6JR0 - chains B and I of the 10 polymer chains in the assembly; structure by X-ray diffraction, 2.50 A resolution.

== Chain B ==
Molecule: Histone H4
From: Homo sapiens
UniProtKB: P62805 (H4_HUMAN); residues 0-102 here correspond to UniProt positions 1-103 (UniProt number = residue number + 1)
Chain sequence (106 residues; numbered -3 to 102; the number before each row is that of its first residue; numbers below 1 keep their minus sign (Gly-3 is residue -3)):
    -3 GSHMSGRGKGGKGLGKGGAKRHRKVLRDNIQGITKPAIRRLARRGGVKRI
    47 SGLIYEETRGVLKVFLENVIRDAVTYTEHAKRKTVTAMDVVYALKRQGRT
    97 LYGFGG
Disordered / not traced: -3 to 23, 102
Construct notes: expression tag (-3 to -1)

== Chain I ==
Molecule: 146-nt DNA strand
From: Homo sapiens
Sequence (146 nucleotides; numbered 1 to 146; the number before each row is that of its first residue):
     1 ATCAATATCCACCTGCAGATTCTACCAAAAGTGTATTTGGAAACTGCTCC
    51 ATCAAAAGGCATGTTCAGCTGAATTCAGCTGAACATGCCTTTTGATGGAG
   101 CAGTTTCCAAATACACTTTTGGTAGAATCTGCAGGTGGATATTGAT
Ion coordination: Mn2+ site 1 near DG100 (its only coordinating residue here); Mn2+ site 2 near DG121 (its only coordinating residue here); Mn2+ site 3 near DG134 (its only coordinating residue here)

== Chain B / chain I interface ==
Pairs across the interface - 7 pairs, chain B then chain I:
  Thr30(B) - DC60(I)  phosphate contact
  Thr30(B) - DA61(I)  phosphate contact
  Pro32(B) - DC60(I)  phosphate contact
  Pro32(B) - DA61(I)  phosphate contact
  Arg36(B) - DC60(I)  salt bridge to the phosphate
  Arg45(B) - DC69(I)  sugar contact
  Lys77(B) - DG40(I)  salt bridge to the phosphate
Other interface residues (no listed pair), chain I (5 interface residues in all): DT70

== In short ==
Chain B and chain I each contribute 5 residues to their interface, with 2 salt bridges. Among the polar pairs
are Arg36(B)-DC60(I) and Lys77(B)-DG40(I).
Here chain B is Histone H4 and chain I is a 146-nt DNA strand, both from Homo sapiens. Entry 6JR0 (Crystal
structure of the human nucleosome phased with 12 selenium atoms) was determined by X-ray diffraction together
with 6JR1 from the same study.
